6VEH - chain A; structure by X-ray diffraction, 2.30 A resolution.

[Chain A]
Name: HEAT repeat domain-containing protein
Source organism: synthetic construct
Amino-acid sequence (196 residues; each row starts with the number of its first residue):
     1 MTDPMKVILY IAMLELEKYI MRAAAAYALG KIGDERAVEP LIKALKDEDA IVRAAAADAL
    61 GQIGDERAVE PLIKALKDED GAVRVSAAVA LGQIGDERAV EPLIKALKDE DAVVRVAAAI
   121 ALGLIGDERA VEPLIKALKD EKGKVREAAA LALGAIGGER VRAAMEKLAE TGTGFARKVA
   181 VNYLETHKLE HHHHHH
Disordered / not traced: 166-174, 190-196
Modified positions: M1 (N-formylmethionine; FME)

[Summary]
Chain A is HEAT repeat domain-containing protein (synthetic construct); the structure, Computationally
designed C3-symmetric homotrimer from HEAT repeat protein, was determined by X-ray diffraction (same
publication as 6V8E, 6VFH and 6VFJ).
